PDB entry 2XTX | X-ray diffraction, 2.20 A resolution | chains A and B

[Chain A (and B)]
Molecule: QNRB1
From: Klebsiella pneumoniae
Notes: fragment: topisomerase poison resistance factor, residues 13-226; chain B of this document is another copy of the same molecule, construct and numbering; everything in this record applies to it too
UniProtKB: Q2I1Y8 (Q2I1Y8_KLEPN); residues 1-214 here correspond to UniProt positions 13-226 (UniProt number = residue number + 12)
Chain sequence (217 residues; numbered -2 to 214; the number before each row is that of its first residue; numbers below 1 keep their minus sign (Gly-2 is residue -2)):
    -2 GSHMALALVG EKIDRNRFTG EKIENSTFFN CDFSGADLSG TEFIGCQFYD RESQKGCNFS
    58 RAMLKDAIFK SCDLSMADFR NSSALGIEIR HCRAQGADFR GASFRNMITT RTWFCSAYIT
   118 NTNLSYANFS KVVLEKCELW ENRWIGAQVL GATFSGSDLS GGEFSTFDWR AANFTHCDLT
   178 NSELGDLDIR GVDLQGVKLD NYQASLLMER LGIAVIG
Unresolved in the structure: 103-111, 214 (chain B: -2 to 0, 108)
Sequence notes: expression tag (-2 to 0); engineered mutation Arg102 (Met114 in Q2I1Y8)
Reported in the primary citation:
  - conformationally variable residues (order/disorder transition): Asn103 to Phe111
  - mutagenesis - K52E: increased stability

[How chain A and chain B interact]
Contacting residue pairs (43; chain A residue first):
  Thr177(A) with Ile213(B)
  Ile186(A) with Ile186(B), hydrophobic; Met205(B), hydrophobic; Leu208(B), hydrophobic
  Leu191(A) with Gly209(B); Ile210(B)
  Gln192(A) with Gly209(B)
  Gly193(A) with Gly209(B), hydrogen bond (backbone-backbone)
  Val194(A) with Gly209(B); Ile210(B); Ala211(B), hydrogen bond (backbone-backbone)
  Lys195(A) with Ala211(B)
  Leu196(A) with Ile210(B), hydrophobic; Ala211(B), hydrogen bond (backbone-backbone); Val212(B); Ile213(B), hydrogen bond (backbone-backbone)
  Asp197(A) with Val212(B); Ile213(B)
  Asn198(A) with Val212(B); Ile213(B), hydrogen bond (backbone-backbone); Gly214(B)
  Ala201(A) with Val212(B), hydrophobic
  Met205(A) with Leu196(B), hydrophobic; Ala201(B), hydrophobic; Met205(B), hydrophobic
  Leu208(A) with Ile186(B)
  Gly209(A) with Leu191(B); Gln192(B); Gly193(B), hydrogen bond (backbone-backbone); Val194(B)
  Ile210(A) with Leu191(B); Val194(B); Leu196(B), hydrophobic
  Ala211(A) with Val194(B), hydrogen bond (backbone-backbone); Lys195(B); Leu196(B), hydrogen bond (backbone-backbone)
  Val212(A) with Leu196(B); Asp197(B); Asn198(B)
  Ile213(A) with Lys195(B); Leu196(B), hydrogen bond (backbone-backbone); Asp197(B); Asn198(B), hydrogen bond (backbone-backbone)
Other interface residues (no listed pair), chain A (19 interface residues in all): Arg187
Other interface residues (no listed pair), chain B (20 interface residues in all): Arg187, Leu204

[Summary]
19 residues of chain A and 20 residues of chain B are in contact, with 10 hydrogen bonds. The backbones
hydrogen-bond at Gly193(A)-Gly209(B), Val194(A)-Ala211(B) and Leu196(A)-Ala211(B). The paper reports that K52E
of chain A increases stability; conformational variability at Asn103(A).
Chain A and chain B are both QNRB1 (Klebsiella pneumoniae); the structure, Structure of QnrB1 (M102R-Trypsin
Treated), a plasmid-mediated fluoroquinolone resistance protein, was determined by X-ray diffraction,
deposited together with 2XTY and 2XTW.
